Entry 9C4A (electron microscopy, 2.43 A resolution); this record covers chains A and B of the 3 polymer chains in the assembly.

Chain A:
Molecule: VP1
From: Human enterovirus D68
UniProtKB: A0A8D5ZMD3 (A0A8D5ZMD3_HED68); residues 1-296 here correspond to UniProt positions 565-860 (UniProt number = residue number + 564)
Chain sequence (296 residues; row label = number of the first residue in the row):
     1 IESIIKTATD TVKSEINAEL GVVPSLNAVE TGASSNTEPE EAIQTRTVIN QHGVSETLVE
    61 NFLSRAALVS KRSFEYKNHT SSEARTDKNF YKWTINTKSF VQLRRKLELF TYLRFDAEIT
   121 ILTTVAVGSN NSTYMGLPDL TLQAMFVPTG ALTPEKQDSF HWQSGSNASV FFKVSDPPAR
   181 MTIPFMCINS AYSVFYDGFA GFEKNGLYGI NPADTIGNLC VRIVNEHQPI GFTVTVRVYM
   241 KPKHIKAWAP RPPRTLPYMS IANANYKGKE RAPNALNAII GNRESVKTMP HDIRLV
Unresolved in the structure: 1-53, 269-296

Chain B:
Molecule: VP0
From: Human enterovirus D68
UniProtKB: A0A141B2D4 (A0A141B2D4_HED68); residues -68 to 248 here correspond to UniProt positions 1-317 (UniProt number = residue number + 69)
Chain sequence (317 residues; row label = number of the first residue in the row; numbers below 1 keep their minus sign (Met-68 is residue -68)):
   -68 MGAQVTRQQT GTHENANIAT NGSHITYNQI NFYKDSYAAS ASKQDFSQDP SKFTEPVVEG
    -8 LKAGAPVLKS PSAEACGYSD RVLQLKLGNS AIVTQEAANY CCAYGEWPNY LPDHEAVAID
    52 KPTQPETATD RFYTLKSVKW ETESTGWWWK LPDALNNIGM FGQNVQHHYL YRSGFLIHVQ
   112 CNATKFHQGA LLVVAIPEHQ RGAHNTTTSP GFDDIMKGEE GGTFNHPYVL DDGTSLACAT
   172 IFPHQWINLR TNNSATIVLP WMNAAPMDFP LRHNQWTLAI IPVVPLGTRT VSSMVPITVS
   232 IAPMCCEFNG LRHAITQ
Unresolved in the structure: -68 to 28, 40-59, 239-248

Interface between chain A and chain B:
Contacting residue pairs (81; chain A residue first):
  Thr111(A) - Glu129(B)
  Tyr112(A) - Glu129(B)  hydrogen bond
  Tyr112(A) - Met193(B)
  Tyr112(A) - Asn194(B)
  Asn189(A) - Ala196(B)
  Ser190(A) - Ala195(B)
  Ala191(A) - Ala195(B)
  Phe195(A) - Glu129(B)
  Phe195(A) - Gln131(B)
  Tyr196(A) - Glu129(B)
  Tyr196(A) - Gln131(B)  hydrogen bond (backbone-side chain)
  Tyr196(A) - His204(B)
  Asp197(A) - Lys81(B)  salt bridge
  Asp197(A) - Glu129(B)  hydrogen bond (backbone-side chain)
  Asp197(A) - His130(B)
  Asp197(A) - His204(B)
  Asp197(A) - Asn205(B)  hydrogen bond (backbone-backbone)
  Asp197(A) - Thr208(B)  hydrogen bond
  Gly198(A) - Arg203(B)
  Gly198(A) - His204(B)
  Phe199(A) - Phe143(B)  hydrophobic
  Phe199(A) - Ile146(B)  hydrophobic
  Phe199(A) - Arg203(B)  hydrogen bond (backbone-backbone)
  Gly201(A) - Arg203(B)  hydrogen bond (backbone-side chain)
  Phe202(A) - Arg203(B)  hydrogen bond (backbone-side chain)
  Glu203(A) - Arg203(B)  hydrogen bond (backbone-side chain)
  Lys204(A) - Phe143(B)
  Tyr208(A) - His130(B)  hydrogen bond (side chain-backbone)
  Tyr208(A) - Gln131(B)
  Tyr208(A) - Arg132(B)  hydrogen bond (side chain-backbone)
  Tyr208(A) - Pro141(B)
  Tyr208(A) - Ile146(B)  hydrophobic
  Gly209(A) - Gln131(B)
  Ala249(A) - Tyr35(B)
  Pro250(A) - Ile172(B)
  Pro250(A) - Phe173(B)
  Arg251(A) - Pro128(B)  hydrogen bond (side chain-backbone)
  Arg251(A) - Glu129(B)  hydrogen bond (side chain-backbone)
  Arg251(A) - Asp163(B)  salt bridge
  Arg251(A) - Phe173(B)
  Pro252(A) - Thr165(B)
  Pro252(A) - Ser166(B)
  Pro252(A) - Cys169(B)
  Pro252(A) - Ala170(B)  hydrophobic
  Pro252(A) - Ile172(B)
  Pro252(A) - Phe173(B)
  Pro253(A) - Thr165(B)
  Pro253(A) - Ser166(B)
  Arg254(A) - Asp163(B)  hydrogen bond (side chain-backbone)
  Arg254(A) - Gly164(B)
  Thr255(A) - Gly164(B)  hydrogen bond (side chain-backbone)
  Thr255(A) - Thr165(B)  hydrogen bond (side chain-backbone)
  Thr255(A) - Ser166(B)
  Leu256(A) - Val160(B)  hydrophobic
  Leu256(A) - Gly164(B)  hydrogen bond (backbone-backbone)
  Met259(A) - Asn136(B)
  Met259(A) - Thr137(B)
  Met259(A) - Thr138(B)
  Ala262(A) - Gln131(B)
  Asn263(A) - Thr138(B)  hydrogen bond (side chain-backbone)
  Asn263(A) - Thr139(B)
  Asn263(A) - Ser140(B)  hydrogen bond
  Ala264(A) - Gln131(B)
  Ala264(A) - Arg132(B)
  Ala264(A) - Gly133(B)
  Ala264(A) - Asp163(B)
  Asn265(A) - Gly133(B)
  Asn265(A) - Ala134(B)  hydrogen bond (side chain-backbone)
  Asn265(A) - Thr137(B)  hydrogen bond (side chain-backbone)
  Asn265(A) - Thr138(B)
  Asn265(A) - Thr139(B)  hydrogen bond (side chain-backbone)
  Tyr266(A) - Gly133(B)
  Tyr266(A) - Ala134(B)  hydrogen bond (backbone-backbone)
  Tyr266(A) - His135(B)
  Tyr266(A) - His157(B)  hydrogen bond
  Tyr266(A) - Val160(B)  hydrophobic
  Tyr266(A) - Asp162(B)
  Tyr266(A) - Asp163(B)
  Tyr266(A) - Gly164(B)
  Lys267(A) - Asn136(B)
  Gly268(A) - His135(B)
Other interface residues (no listed pair), chain A (34 interface residues in all): Ser193, Ser260
Other interface residues (no listed pair), chain B (40 interface residues in all): Ile127, Gly142, Met147

Overview:
The interface between chain A and chain B involves 34 residues on one side and 40 on the other; the contacts
include 24 hydrogen bonds and 2 salt bridges. Among the polar pairs are Asp197(A)-Lys81(B),
Arg251(A)-Asp163(B) and Tyr112(A)-Glu129(B).
Chain A is VP1 and chain B is VP0, both from Human enterovirus D68; the structure, Cryo-EM Structure of EV-D68
Vaccine Candidate - A2 Subclade Virus-like Particle, was determined by electron microscopy together with 9C3J,
9C8F, 9C8G, 9C8H and 9C8I from the same study.
